PDB entry 8HK0 | X-ray diffraction, 2.29 A resolution | chains C and A of the 4 polymer chains in the assembly

== Chain C ==
Molecule: Dehydrogenase
Organism: Streptomyces ficellus
UniProt: A0A1W5T2G8 (A0A1W5T2G8_9ACTN); residue numbers follow UniProt; this construct covers 1-374
Chain sequence (380 residues; each row starts with the number of its first residue):
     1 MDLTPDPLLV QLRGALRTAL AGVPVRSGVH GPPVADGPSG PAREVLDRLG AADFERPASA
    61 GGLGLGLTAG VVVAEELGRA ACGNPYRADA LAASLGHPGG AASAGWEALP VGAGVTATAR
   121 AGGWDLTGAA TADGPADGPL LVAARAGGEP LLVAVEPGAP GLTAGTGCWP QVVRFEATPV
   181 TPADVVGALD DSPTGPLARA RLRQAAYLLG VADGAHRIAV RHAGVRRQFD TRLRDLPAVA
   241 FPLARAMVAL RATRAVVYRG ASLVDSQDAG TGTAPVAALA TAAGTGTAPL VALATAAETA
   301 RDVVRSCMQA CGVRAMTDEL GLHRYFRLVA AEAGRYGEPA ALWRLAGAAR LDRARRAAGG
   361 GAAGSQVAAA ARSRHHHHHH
Disordered / not traced: 271-282, 359-380
Sequence notes: expression tag (375-380)
Residues lining bound ligands: FAD (flavin-adenine dinucleotide): Arg226, Gln228, Phe229, Leu233, Leu236, Ala238, Val239, Gln309, Ala310, Cys311, Gly312, Val313, Arg314

== Chain A ==
Molecule: Acyl-CoA dehydrogenase
Organism: Streptomyces ficellus
UniProt: A0A1W5T3Z2 (A0A1W5T3Z2_9ACTN); residues 1-384 here = UniProt positions 1-384
Chain sequence (384 residues; each row starts with the number of its first residue):
     1 MRYGFTEEQQ RFRADVRQAL RSAEVRAAVA DATPADGVEP DMRTLYRLLG KLGLLAVHWP
    61 AEFGGADRPL TDAAIVAEEL VRAGVPDTLH VNTIQIVGQF LLMAGSAEQK RRHLPALAQG
   121 ERFASVLYTE PDAGSDLGAL RTVAEPDGDG YRLTGTKVFS LKTRFVDLGL CAARTTPGAG
   181 KYQGISLFLV DLTAPGVTVS VIPGVSDEQF HRVDLDAVPV SGDDLIGARD QGWPLLNEAL
   241 AIERTGLDYF LKAERWLEAA LEALADRDPE STHDAHLEHI GRFDGALAAD HVLAWEVLTG
   301 LASGRVDPVT AAVAKYHSSE LARDVAEWAA GVPDPGQRAD RAPAAVVLDS AYREAPGLTL
   361 SAGTSEVMLQ IMATAFDSLG QEKR
Disordered / not traced: 270-271, 377-384
Residues lining bound ligands: FAD (flavin-adenine dinucleotide): Asn92, Val126, Leu127, Tyr128, Thr129, Gly134, Ser135, Val158, Phe159, Ser160, Leu161, Phe210, Gly357, Leu360, Ser361, Thr364, Glu366, Gln370

== Interface between chain C and chain A ==
Contacting residue pairs (74; chain C residue first):
  Met1(C) - Arg2(A)
  Met1(C) - Tyr3(A)
  Met1(C) - Gly4(A)
  Met1(C) - Phe5(A)
  Met1(C) - Trp295(A)
  Met1(C) - Thr299(A)  hydrogen bond (backbone-side chain)
  Asp2(C) - Met1(A)
  Asp2(C) - Arg2(A)  hydrogen bond (backbone-backbone)
  Asp2(C) - Thr299(A)
  Leu3(C) - Met1(A)
  Leu3(C) - Tyr3(A)  hydrophobic
  Leu3(C) - Val292(A)
  Leu3(C) - Trp295(A)
  Leu3(C) - Glu296(A)
  Leu3(C) - Thr299(A)
  Thr4(C) - Met1(A)  hydrogen bond (backbone-backbone)
  Thr4(C) - Thr299(A)
  Val220(C) - Phe376(A)  hydrophobic
  Arg234(C) - Phe376(A)  hydrogen bond (side chain-backbone)
  Phe241(C) - Glu366(A)
  Phe241(C) - Leu369(A)  hydrophobic
  Leu243(C) - Phe376(A)  hydrophobic
  Ala244(C) - Leu369(A)
  Ala244(C) - Met372(A)
  Ala244(C) - Phe376(A)
  Arg245(C) - Tyr316(A)
  Arg245(C) - Leu369(A)
  Met247(C) - Met372(A)  hydrophobic
  Val248(C) - Tyr316(A)  hydrophobic
  Val248(C) - His317(A)
  Val248(C) - Met372(A)  hydrophobic
  Arg251(C) - Leu293(A)
  Arg251(C) - Thr310(A)  hydrogen bond
  Arg251(C) - Val313(A)
  Ala252(C) - Ala289(A)
  Ala252(C) - His317(A)
  Ala255(C) - Tyr3(A)
  Ala255(C) - Ala289(A)
  Ala255(C) - Val292(A)  hydrophobic
  Val256(C) - Gly285(A)
  Val256(C) - Ala289(A)
  Tyr258(C) - Met1(A)  hydrophobic
  Tyr258(C) - Tyr3(A)
  Arg259(C) - Tyr3(A)
  Arg259(C) - Ala288(A)
  Ser262(C) - Met1(A)
  Ser262(C) - Tyr3(A)
  Val291(C) - Gly285(A)
  Glu298(C) - Arg282(A)  salt bridge
  Ala340(C) - Glu278(A)
  Trp343(C) - Leu277(A)
  Trp343(C) - Glu278(A)
  Trp343(C) - Gly281(A)
  Trp343(C) - Arg282(A)
  Arg344(C) - Asp274(A)  salt bridge
  Arg344(C) - Leu277(A)
  Arg344(C) - Glu278(A)
  Gly347(C) - Leu277(A)
  Gly347(C) - Ile280(A)
  Gly347(C) - Gly281(A)
  Ala348(C) - Leu277(A)  hydrophobic
  Arg350(C) - Glu258(A)  salt bridge
  Arg350(C) - Leu261(A)
  Arg350(C) - Ile280(A)
  Arg350(C) - Asp284(A)  salt bridge
  Leu351(C) - Thr272(A)
  Leu351(C) - His273(A)
  Ala354(C) - Leu261(A)  hydrophobic
  Ala354(C) - Ala265(A)
  Arg355(C) - Arg267(A)
  Arg355(C) - Pro269(A)
  Arg355(C) - Thr272(A)
  Arg355(C) - His273(A)
  Ala358(C) - Asp266(A)
Also at the interface, not in a pair above, chain C (34 interface residues in all): Pro5, Ala240, Ala346
Also at the interface, not in a pair above, chain A (42 interface residues in all): Gln9, Leu264, His291, Val309, Gln370, Ala373

== Summary ==
The interface between chain C and chain A involves 34 residues on one side and 42 on the other; the contacts
include 5 hydrogen bonds and 4 salt bridges. Among the polar pairs are Glu298(C)-Arg282(A),
Arg344(C)-Asp274(A) and Arg350(C)-Glu258(A). Chain C binds flavin-adenine dinucleotide.
Here chain C is Dehydrogenase and chain A is Acyl-CoA dehydrogenase, both from Streptomyces ficellus. Entry
8HK0 (Crystal structure of Fic32-33 complex from Streptomyces ficellus NRRL 8067) was determined by X-ray
diffraction (same publication as 8GS1).
